PDB entry 1YWH | X-ray diffraction, 2.70 A resolution | chains A and B of the 16 polymer chains in the assembly

# Chain A
Protein: Urokinase plasminogen activator surface receptor
Source organism: Homo sapiens
UniProtKB: Q9UMV0 (UPAR_HUMAN); residues 1-313 here correspond to UniProt positions 23-335 (UniProt number = residue number + 22)
Amino-acid sequence (313 residues; numbered 1 to 313; the number before each row is that of its first residue):
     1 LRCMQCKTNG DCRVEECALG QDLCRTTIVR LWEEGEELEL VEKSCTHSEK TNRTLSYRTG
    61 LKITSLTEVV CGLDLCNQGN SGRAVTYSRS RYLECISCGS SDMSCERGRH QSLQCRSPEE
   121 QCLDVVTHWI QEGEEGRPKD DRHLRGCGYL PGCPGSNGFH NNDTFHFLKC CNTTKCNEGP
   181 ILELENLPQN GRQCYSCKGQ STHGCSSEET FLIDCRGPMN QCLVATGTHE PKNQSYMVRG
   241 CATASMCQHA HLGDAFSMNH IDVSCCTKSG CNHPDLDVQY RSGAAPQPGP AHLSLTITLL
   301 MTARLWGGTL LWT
Unresolved in the structure: 83-88, 132-136, 280-313
Construct notes: conflict Gln200 (Asn222 in Q9UMV0)
Disulfides: Cys3-Cys24, Cys6-Cys12, Cys17-Cys45, Cys71-Cys76, Cys95-Cys122, Cys98-Cys105, Cys115-Cys147, Cys153-Cys170, Cys171-Cys176, Cys194-Cys222, Cys197-Cys205, Cys215-Cys241, Cys247-Cys265, Cys266-Cys271
Glycans and other covalent adducts: glycan linked to Asn52; N-acetylglucosamine (NAG) linked to Asn162, Asn172
Reported in the primary citation:
  - post-translational modification sites: Asn52, Asn162, Asn172, Asn233
  - binding site for N-acetylglucosamine: Asn162
  - mutagenesis - N52Q, N162Q, N172Q, N233Q: unchanged binding to uPA (citing earlier work)

# Chain B
Protein: antagonist peptide
Amino-acid sequence (13 residues; row label = number of the first residue in the row):
   501 KSDAFSKYLW SSK
Modified positions: Ala504 (2-amino-3-cyclohexyl-propionic acid; ALC); Ser506 (d-serine; DSN); Lys507 (d-lysine; DLY)

# Interface between chain A and chain B
Residue-residue contacts (45):
  Thr8(A) - Ala504(B)
  Thr27(A) - Ala504(B)
  Val29(A) - Ala504(B)
  Val29(A) - Tyr508(B)
  Leu40(A) - Ala504(B)
  Glu42(A) - Ala504(B)
  Arg53(A) - Asp503(B)  salt bridge
  Arg53(A) - Phe505(B)
  Arg53(A) - Ser506(B)
  Thr54(A) - Phe505(B)
  Leu55(A) - Phe505(B)  hydrophobic
  Leu55(A) - Tyr508(B)  hydrophobic
  Tyr57(A) - Tyr508(B)
  Tyr57(A) - Ser512(B)  hydrogen bond
  Tyr57(A) - Lys513(B)  hydrogen bond (side chain-backbone)
  Leu66(A) - Phe505(B)  hydrophobic
  Leu66(A) - Tyr508(B)  hydrophobic
  Glu68(A) - Asp503(B)
  Glu68(A) - Phe505(B)
  Gly99(A) - Lys513(B)
  Ser100(A) - Lys513(B)
  Ser101(A) - Lys513(B)  hydrogen bond (backbone-backbone)
  Leu123(A) - Leu509(B)  hydrophobic
  Val125(A) - Leu509(B)
  Val125(A) - Trp510(B)  hydrophobic
  Val126(A) - Trp510(B)
  Thr127(A) - Trp510(B)
  Arg142(A) - Tyr508(B)  hydrogen bond (side chain-backbone)
  Arg142(A) - Leu509(B)  hydrogen bond (side chain-backbone)
  Arg142(A) - Trp510(B)  hydrogen bond (side chain-backbone)
  Arg142(A) - Ser511(B)  hydrogen bond (side chain-backbone)
  Arg142(A) - Ser512(B)  hydrogen bond (side chain-backbone)
  Leu150(A) - Phe505(B)  hydrophobic
  His166(A) - Trp510(B)
  Leu168(A) - Leu509(B)  hydrophobic
  Leu168(A) - Trp510(B)  hydrophobic
  His251(A) - Ser506(B)
  His251(A) - Leu509(B)
  His251(A) - Trp510(B)  hydrogen bond (backbone-side chain)
  Leu252(A) - Trp510(B)  hydrophobic
  Asp254(A) - Ser502(B)
  Asp254(A) - Ser506(B)
  Ala255(A) - Trp510(B)  hydrophobic
  Ser257(A) - Lys507(B)
  Asn259(A) - Lys501(B)  hydrogen bond (side chain-backbone)
Interface residues without a listed pair, chain A (30 interface residues in all): Leu144, Phe167
From the paper, about this interface:
  - residue pairs: Leu509(B)-Arg142(A) (hydrogen bond)
  - interface residues, chain A: Glu42(A), Arg53(A), Leu55(A), Tyr57(A), Leu66(A), Arg142(A), Ser257(A)
  - interface residues, chain B: Phe505(B), Tyr508(B), Trp510(B)

# Overview
30 residues of chain A and 13 residues of chain B are in contact; the contacts include 10 hydrogen bonds and 1
salt bridge. Polar pairs include Arg53(A)-Asp503(B), Tyr57(A)-Ser512(B) and Tyr57(A)-Lys513(B). The authors
report a hydrogen bond between Leu509(B) and Arg142(A). From the paper: a binding site for N-acetylglucosamine
at Asn162(A); N52Q, N162Q and N172Q of chain A, among others, leave binding to uPA unchanged.
Here chain A is Urokinase plasminogen activator surface receptor (Homo sapiens) and chain B is antagonist
peptide. Entry 1YWH (crystal structure of urokinase plasminogen activator receptor) was determined by X-ray
diffraction.
